Entry 3TVJ (X-ray diffraction, 1.28 A resolution); this record covers chains A and B of the 3 polymer chains in the assembly.

# Chain A
Protein: Mannan-binding lectin serine protease 2 A chain
Source organism: Homo sapiens
Notes: EC 3.4.21.104; fragment: Sushi 2 domain residues 363-444
UniProtKB: O00187 (MASP2_HUMAN); numbering as in UniProt (aligned over 363-444)
Chain sequence (86 residues; each row starts with the number of its first residue):
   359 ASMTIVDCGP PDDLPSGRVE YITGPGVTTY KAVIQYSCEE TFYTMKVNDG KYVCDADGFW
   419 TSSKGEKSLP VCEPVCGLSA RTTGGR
Unresolved in the structure: 359-361
Sequence notes: expression tag (359-362); conflict Asp413 (Glu in O00187)
Cystine bridges: Cys366-Cys412, Cys396-Cys430
UniProt features mapped onto this chain:
  - site: Arg444 (Cleavage)
  - natural variant: Val377 (V377A: No effect on catalytic activity)
  - mutagenesis: Arg444 (R444Q: Abolishes autocatalytic cleavage)

# Chain B
Protein: Mannan-binding lectin serine protease 2 B chain
Source organism: Homo sapiens
Notes: EC 3.4.21.104; fragment: Peptidase S1 domain residues 445-686
UniProtKB: O00187 (MASP2_HUMAN); numbering as in UniProt (aligned over 445-686)
Chain sequence (242 residues; row label = number of the first residue in the row):
   445 IYGGQKAKPG DFPWQVLILG GTTAAGALLY DNWVLTAAHA VYEQKHDASA LDIRMGTLKR
   505 LSPHYTQAWS EAVFIHEGYT HDAGFDNDIA LIKLNNKVVI NSNITPICLP RKEAESFMRT
   565 DDIGTASGWG LTQRGFLARN LMYVDIPIVD HQKCTAAYEK PPYPRGSVTA NMLCAGLESG
   625 GKDSCRGDSG GALVFLDSET ERWFVGGIVS WGSMNCGEAG QYGVYTKVIN YIPWIENIIS
   685 DF
Cystine bridges: Cys598-Cys618, Cys629-Cys660
UniProt features mapped onto this chain:
  - active site (Charge relay system): His483, Asp532, Ser633
Reported in the primary citation:
  - conformationally variable residues (loop rearrangement, side-chain flip): Asp526 to Phe529, Tyr602 to Ser611, Arg630, Gln665
  - contacts within the chain: Asp627-Gln665 (hydrogen bond)

# How chain A and chain B interact
Pairs across the interface (29):
  Tyr401(A) - Ile544(B)  hydrogen bond (side chain-backbone)
  Pro432(A) - Tyr474(B)
  Pro432(A) - Asp475(B)
  Pro432(A) - Ile544(B)  hydrophobic
  Val433(A) - Thr549(B)
  Cys434(A) - Pro550(B)
  Cys434(A) - Ile551(B)
  Cys434(A) - Cys552(B)  disulfide
  Cys434(A) - Arg646(B)
  Gly435(A) - Pro550(B)  hydrogen bond (backbone-backbone)
  Gly435(A) - Cys552(B)
  Gly435(A) - Arg646(B)
  Gly435(A) - Trp647(B)  hydrogen bond (backbone-backbone)
  Leu436(A) - Pro457(B)
  Leu436(A) - Trp458(B)
  Leu436(A) - Arg646(B)
  Ser437(A) - Gly454(B)
  Ser437(A) - Asp455(B)  hydrogen bond (side chain-backbone)
  Ser437(A) - Trp647(B)
  Ala438(A) - Pro453(B)
  Ala438(A) - Gly454(B)  hydrogen bond (backbone-backbone)
  Ala438(A) - Asp455(B)
  Arg439(A) - Asp455(B)  hydrogen bond (backbone-side chain)
  Arg439(A) - Phe456(B)
  Arg439(A) - Thr569(B)  hydrogen bond
  Arg439(A) - Tyr587(B)
  Arg439(A) - Asp589(B)  salt bridge
  Arg439(A) - Trp647(B)
  Thr441(A) - Leu640(B)
Also at the interface, not in a pair above, chain A (11 interface residues in all): Glu431
Also at the interface, not in a pair above, chain B (21 interface residues in all): Val543, Glu645
Inter-chain disulfides: Cys434(A)-Cys552(B)

# Overview
11 residues of chain A and 21 residues of chain B are in contact; the contacts include 1 disulfide bond, 7
hydrogen bonds and 1 salt bridge. Among the polar pairs are Arg439(A)-Asp589(B), Tyr401(A)-Ile544(B) and
Ser437(A)-Asp455(B). The paper reports conformational variability at Asp526(B), Tyr602(B) and Arg630(B) among
others; contacts within the chain involving Asp627(B) and Gln665(B).
Chain A is Mannan-binding lectin serine protease 2 A chain and chain B is Mannan-binding lectin serine
protease 2 B chain, both from Homo sapiens; the structure, Catalytic fragment of MASP-2 in complex with its
specific inhibitor developed by directed evolution on SGCI ..., was determined by X-ray diffraction, deposited
together with 4DJZ.
